PDB entry 9CRO | electron microscopy, 3.50 A resolution | chains B and S of the 15 polymer chains in the assembly

[Chain B]
Molecule: CRISPR-associated aCascade subunit Cas7/Csa2 2
Organism: Saccharolobus solfataricus P2
UniProt: Q97Y91 (CSA2B_SACS2); numbering as in UniProt (aligned over 1-321)
Amino-acid sequence (321 residues; row label = number of the first residue in the row):
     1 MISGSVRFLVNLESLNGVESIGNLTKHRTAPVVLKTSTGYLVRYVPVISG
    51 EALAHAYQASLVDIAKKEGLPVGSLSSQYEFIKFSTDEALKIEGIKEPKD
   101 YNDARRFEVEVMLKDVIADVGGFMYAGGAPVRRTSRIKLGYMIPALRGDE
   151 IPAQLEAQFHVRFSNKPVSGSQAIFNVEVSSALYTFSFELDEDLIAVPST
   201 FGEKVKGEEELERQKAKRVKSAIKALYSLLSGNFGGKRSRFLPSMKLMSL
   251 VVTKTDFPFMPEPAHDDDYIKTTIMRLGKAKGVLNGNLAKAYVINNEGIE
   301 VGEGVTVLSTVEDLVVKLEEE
Disordered / not traced: 169-172, 321

[Chain S]
Molecule: 63-nt RNA strand
Organism: Saccharolobus solfataricus
Sequence (63 nucleotides; row label = number of the first residue in the row):
     1 AUUGAAAGUUCUGUUUCGAAGAAAACCCGCCUCAGAUUCAUUAUGGGGAU
    51 AAUCUCUUAUAGA
Disordered / not traced: 45-63

[How chain B and chain S interact]
Contacting residue pairs - 35 pairs, chain B then chain S:
  Leu15(B) with U16(S), phosphate contact
  Asn16(B) with U15(S), phosphate contact
  Gly17(B) with U15(S), sugar contact; U16(S), hydrogen bond to the phosphate
  Arg28(B) with U15(S), salt bridge to the phosphate
  Ser49(B) with U15(S), hydrogen bond to the phosphate
  Glu51(B) with G13(S), sugar contact
  His55(B) with U14(S), salt bridge to the phosphate
  Gln58(B) with G13(S), hydrogen bond to the phosphate
  Phe81(B) with U14(S), phosphate contact
  Lys83(B) with U12(S), phosphate contact; G13(S), salt bridge to the phosphate
  Phe123(B) with C11(S), sugar contact; U12(S), sugar contact
  Met124(B) with C11(S), base contact; U12(S), sugar contact
  Arg132(B) with U10(S), base contact; C11(S), base contact
  Arg133(B) with C11(S), sugar contact
  Ser135(B) with U12(S), phosphate contact
  His160(B) with G21(S), salt bridge to the phosphate
  Val161(B) with A19(S), sugar contact; A20(S), sugar contact; G21(S), hydrogen bond to the phosphate
  Arg162(B) with G18(S), base contact; A19(S), base contact; A20(S), phosphate contact
  Phe163(B) with A20(S), hydrogen bond to the phosphate
  Phe175(B) with A19(S), base contact
  Gly236(B) with U16(S), sugar contact
  Lys237(B) with U16(S), phosphate contact; C17(S), hydrogen bond to the phosphate
  Arg238(B) with C17(S), phosphate contact
  Ser239(B) with G18(S), hydrogen bond to the phosphate
  Arg240(B) with A19(S), salt bridge to the phosphate
Also at the interface, not in a pair above, chain B (31 interface residues in all): Val18, Ser85, Gly121, Gly122, Thr134, Phe159

[Summary]
Chain B and chain S form an interface of 31 and 12 residues respectively; the contacts include 7 hydrogen
bonds and 5 salt bridges. Polar pairs include Gly17(B)-U16(S), Ser49(B)-U15(S) and Gln58(B)-G13(S).
Chain B is CRISPR-associated aCascade subunit Cas7/Csa2 2 (Saccharolobus solfataricus P2) and chain S is a
63-nt RNA strand (Saccharolobus solfataricus); the structure, Post-targeting aCascade Type IA CRISPR-Cas
Surveillance Complexes, was determined by electron microscopy.
